Entry 2WL4 (X-ray diffraction, 1.80 A resolution); this record covers chains A and D of the 4 polymer chains in the assembly.

== Chain A ==
Name: Acetyl-CoA acetyltransferase
Organism: Zoogloea ramigera
Notes: EC 2.3.1.9
UniProtKB: P07097 (THIL_ZOORA); the construct has insertions or renumbered stretches relative to UniProt, so the offset changes along the chain: 1-10 = UniProt 2-11; 12-392 = UniProt 12-392
Chain sequence (392 residues; numbered 1 to 392; the number before each row is that of its first residue):
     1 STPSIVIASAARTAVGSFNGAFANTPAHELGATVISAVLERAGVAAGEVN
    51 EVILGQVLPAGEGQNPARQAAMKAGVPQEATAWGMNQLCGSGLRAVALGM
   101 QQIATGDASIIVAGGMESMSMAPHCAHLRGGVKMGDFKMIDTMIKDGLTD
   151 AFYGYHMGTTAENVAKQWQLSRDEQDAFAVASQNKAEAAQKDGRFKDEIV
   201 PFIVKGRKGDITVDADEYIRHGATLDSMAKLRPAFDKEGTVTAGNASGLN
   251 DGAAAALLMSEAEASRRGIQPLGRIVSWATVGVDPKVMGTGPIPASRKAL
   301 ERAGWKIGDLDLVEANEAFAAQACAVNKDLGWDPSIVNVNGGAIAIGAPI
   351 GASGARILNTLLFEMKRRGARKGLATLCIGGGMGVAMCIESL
Unresolved in the structure: 1-3
Differences from the reference sequence: engineered mutation Ala348 (His in P07097)
Modified positions: Cys378 (3-sulfinoalanine; CSD)
Ligand contacts: coenzyme A (COA): Cys89, Leu148, His156, Met157, Gln183, Arg220, Ser227, Met228, Leu231, Phe235, Ala243, Gly244, Ala246, Ser247, Gly248, Leu249, Met288, Ala318, Phe319, Ile350, Cys378
UniProt features mapped onto this chain:
  - active site: Cys89 (Acyl-thioester intermediate), Cys378 (Proton acceptor)

== Chain D ==
Name: Acetyl-CoA acetyltransferase
Organism: Zoogloea ramigera
Notes: EC 2.3.1.9
UniProtKB: P07097 (THIL_ZOORA); the construct has insertions or renumbered stretches relative to UniProt, so the offset changes along the chain: 1-10 = UniProt 2-11; 12-392 = UniProt 12-392
Chain sequence (392 residues; row label = number of the first residue in the row):
     1 STPSIVIASAARTAVGSFNGAFANTPAHELGATVISAVLERAGVAAGEVN
    51 EVILGQVLPAGEGQNPARQAAMKAGVPQEATAWGMNQLCGSGLRAVALGM
   101 QQIATGDASIIVAGGMESMSMAPHCAHLRGGVKMGDFKMIDTMIKDGLTD
   151 AFYGYHMGTTAENVAKQWQLSRDEQDAFAVASQNKAEAAQKDGRFKDEIV
   201 PFIVKGRKGDITVDADEYIRHGATLDSMAKLRPAFDKEGTVTAGNASGLN
   251 DGAAAALLMSEAEASRRGIQPLGRIVSWATVGVDPKVMGTGPIPASRKAL
   301 ERAGWKIGDLDLVEANEAFAAQACAVNKDLGWDPSIVNVNGGAIAIGAPI
   351 GASGARILNTLLFEMKRRGARKGLATLCIGGGMGVAMCIESL
Unresolved in the structure: 1-3
Differences from the reference sequence: engineered mutation Ala348 (His in P07097)
Modified positions: Cys89 (s-hydroxycysteine; CSO)
Metal / ion sites: Na+: Gly289, Gln322
UniProt features mapped onto this chain:
  - active site: Cys89 (Acyl-thioester intermediate), Cys378 (Proton acceptor)

== Chain A / chain D interface ==
Residue-residue contacts - 26 pairs, chain A then chain D:
  Phe18(A) with Lys133(D)
  His124(A) with Val132(D); Gly135(D), hydrogen bond (side chain-backbone); Phe137(D)
  Lys133(A) with Phe18(D)
  Met134(A) with Asp141(D); Leu249(D), hydrophobic
  Gly135(A) with His124(D), hydrogen bond (backbone-side chain); Ile140(D); Asp141(D), hydrogen bond (backbone-side chain)
  Asp136(A) with Met139(D); Ile140(D), hydrogen bond (backbone-backbone); Asp141(D)
  Phe137(A) with His124(D); Phe137(D); Lys138(D); Met139(D), hydrogen bond (backbone-backbone)
  Lys138(A) with Phe137(D)
  Met139(A) with Asp136(D); Phe137(D), hydrogen bond (backbone-backbone); Met139(D), hydrophobic
  Ile140(A) with Asp136(D)
  Asp141(A) with Met134(D); Gly135(D), hydrogen bond (side chain-backbone); Asp136(D), hydrogen bond (backbone-side chain)
  Leu249(A) with Met134(D), hydrophobic
Other interface residues (no listed pair), chain A (16 interface residues in all): Asn19, Val132, Met143, Ile144
Other interface residues (no listed pair), chain D (16 interface residues in all): Asn19, Met143, Ile144

== Summary ==
Chain A and chain D each contribute 16 residues to their interface; the contacts include 8 hydrogen bonds.
Polar pairs include His124(A)-Gly135(D), Gly135(A)-His124(D) and Gly135(A)-Asp141(D). Chain A binds coenzyme
A.
Here chain A is Acetyl-CoA acetyltransferase and chain D is Acetyl-CoA acetyltransferase, both from Zoogloea
ramigera. Entry 2WL4 (Biosynthetic thiolase from Z. ramigera. complex of the H348A mutant with coenzyme A) was
determined by X-ray diffraction together with 2WKT, 2WKU, 2WKV, 2WL5 and 2WL6 from the same study.
